1F5C - chain A; structure by X-ray diffraction, 1.75 A resolution.

# Chain A
Protein: Ferredoxin 1
From: Azotobacter vinelandii
UniProt: P00214 (FER1_AZOVI); numbering as in UniProt (aligned over 1-106)
Chain sequence (106 residues; row label = number of the first residue in the row):
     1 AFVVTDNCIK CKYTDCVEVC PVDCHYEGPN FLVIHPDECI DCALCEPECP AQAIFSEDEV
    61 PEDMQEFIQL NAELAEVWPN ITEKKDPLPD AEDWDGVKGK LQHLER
Construct notes: engineered mutation His-25 (Phe in P00214)
Metal / ion sites: 3Fe-4S cluster Fe: Cys-8, Cys-16, Cys-49; 4Fe-4S cluster Fe: Cys-20, Cys-39, Cys-42, Cys-45
Small-molecule neighbours:
  - 3Fe-4S cluster (F3S): Val-4, Cys-8, Cys-11, Lys-12, Tyr-13, Thr-14, Asp-15, Cys-16, Leu-32, Cys-49, Pro-50, Ala-51, Ile-54
  - 4Fe-4S cluster (SF4): Phe-2, Val-19, Cys-20, Pro-21, Val-22, Cys-24, His-25, Ile-34, Cys-39, Ile-40, Asp-41, Cys-42, Ala-43, Leu-44, Cys-45

# Summary
Chain A binds 3Fe-4S cluster and 4Fe-4S cluster. The 3Fe-4S cluster Fe site is built by Cys-8, Cys-16 and
Cys-49. Cys-20, Cys-39, Cys-42 and Cys-45 coordinate a 4Fe-4S cluster Fe ion.
Chain A is Ferredoxin 1 (Azotobacter vinelandii); the structure, Crystal structure of F25H ferredoxin 1 mutant
from azotobacter vinelandii at 1.75 angstrom resolution, was determined by X-ray diffraction, deposited
together with 1F5B.
